PDB entry 8QOX | electron microscopy, 11.20 A resolution (very low resolution: no residue pairs are listed; an interface is given only as per-side residue counts) | chains C and W of the 7 polymer chains in the assembly

Chain C:
Protein: Conserved membrane protein
Organism: Sulfolobus acidocaldarius DSM 639
Reference sequence: Q4J6E6 (Q4J6E6_SULAC); numbering as in UniProt (aligned over 1-475)
Sequence (475 residues; row label = number of the first residue in the row):
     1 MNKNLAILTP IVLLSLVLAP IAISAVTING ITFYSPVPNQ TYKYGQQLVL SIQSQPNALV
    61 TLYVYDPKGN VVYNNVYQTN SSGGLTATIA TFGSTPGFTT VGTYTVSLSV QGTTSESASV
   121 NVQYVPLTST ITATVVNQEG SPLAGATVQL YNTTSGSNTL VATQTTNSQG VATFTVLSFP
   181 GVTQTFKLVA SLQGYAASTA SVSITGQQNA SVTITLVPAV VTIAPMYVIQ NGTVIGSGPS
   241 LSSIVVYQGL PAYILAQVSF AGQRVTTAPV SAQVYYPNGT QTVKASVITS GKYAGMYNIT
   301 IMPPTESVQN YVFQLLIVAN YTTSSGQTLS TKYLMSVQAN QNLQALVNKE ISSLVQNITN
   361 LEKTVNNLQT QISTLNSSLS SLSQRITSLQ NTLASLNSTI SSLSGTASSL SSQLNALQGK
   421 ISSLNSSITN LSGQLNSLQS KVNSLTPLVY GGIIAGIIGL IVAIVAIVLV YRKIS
Unresolved in the structure: 1-24

Chain W:
Protein: S-layer protein A
Organism: Sulfolobus acidocaldarius DSM 639
Reference sequence: Q4J6E5 (SLAA_SULAC); residues -28 to 1395 here correspond to UniProt positions 1-1424 (UniProt number = residue number + 29)
Sequence (1424 residues; each row starts with the number of its first residue; numbers below 1 keep their minus sign (Met-28 is residue -28)):
   -28 MNKLVGLLVS SLFLASILIG IAPAITTTAL TPPVSAGGIQ AYLLTGSGAP ASGLVLFVVN
    32 VSNIQVSSSN VTNVISTVVS NIQINAKTEN AQTGATTGSV TVRFPTSGYN AYYDSVDKVV
    92 FVVVSFLYPY TTTSVNIPLS YLSKYLPGLL TAQPYDETGA QVTSVSSTPF GSLIDTSTGQ
   152 QILGTNPVLT SYNSYTTQAN TNMQEGVVSG TLTSFTLGGQ SFSGSTVPVI LYAPFIFSNS
   212 PYQAGLYNPM QVNGNLGSLS SEAYYHPVIW GRALINTTLI DTYASGSVPF TFQLNYSVPG
   272 PLTINMAQLA WIASINNLPT SFTYLSYKFS NGYESFLGII SNSTQLTAGA LTINPSGNFT
   332 INGKKFYVYL LVVGSTNSTT PVEYVTKLVV EYPSSTNFLP QGVTVTTSSN KYTLPVYEIG
   392 GPAGTTITLT GNWYSTPYTV QITVGSTPTL TNYVSQILLK AVAYEGINVS TTQSPYYSTA
   452 ILSTPPSEIS ITGSSTITAQ GKLTATSASA TVNLLTNATL TYENIPLTQY SFNGIIVTPG
   512 YAAINGTTAM AYVIGALYNK TSDYVLSFAG SQEPMQVMNN NLTEVTTLAP FGLTLLAPSV
   572 PATETGTSPL QLEFFTVPST SYIALVDFGL WGNLTSVTVS AYDTVNNKLS VNLGYFYGIV
   632 IPPSISTAPY NYQNFICPNN YVTVTIYDPD AVLDPYPSGS FTTSSLPLKY GNMNITGAVI
   692 FPGSSVYNPS GVFGYSNFNK GAAVTTFTYT AQSGPFSPVA LTGNTNYLSQ YADNNPTDNY
   752 YFIQTVNGMP VLMGGLSIVA SPVSASLPSS TSSPGFMYLL PSAAQVPSPL PGMATPNYNL
   812 NIYITYKIDG ATVGNNMING LYVASQNTLI YVVPNGSFVG SNIKLTYTTT DYAVLHYFYS
   872 TGQYKVFKTV SVPNVTANLY FPSSTTPLYQ LSVPLYLSEP YYGSPLPTYI GLGTNGTSLW
   932 NSPNYVLFGV SAVQQYLGFI KSISVTLSNG TTVVIPLTTS NMQTLFPQLV GQELQACNGT
   992 FQFGISITGL EKLLNLNVQQ LNNSILSVTY HDYVTGETLT ATTKLVALST LSLVAKGAGV
  1052 VEFLLTAYPY TGNITFAPPW FIAENVVKQP FMTYSDLQFA KTNPSAILSL STVNITVVGL
  1112 GGKASVYYNS TSGQTVITNI YGQTVATLSG NVLPTLTELA AGNGTFTGSL QFTIVPNNTV
  1172 VQIPSSLTKT SFAVYTNGSL AIVLNGKAYS LGPAGLFLLP FVTYTGSAIG ANATAIITVS
  1232 DGVGTSTTQV PITAENFTPI RLAPFQVPAQ VPLPNAPKLK YEYNGSIVIT PQQQVLKIYV
  1292 TSILPYPQEF QIQAFVYEAS QFNVHTGSPT AAPVYFSYSA VRAYPALGIG TSVPNLLVYV
  1352 QLQGISNLPA GKYVIVLSAV PFAGGPVLSE YPAQLIFTNV TLTQ
Unresolved in the structure: -28 to 0
Curated features (UniProtKB/Swiss-Prot):
  - glycosylation (N-linked (GlcNAc...) asparagine): Asn31, Asn41, Asn247, Asn266, Asn313, Asn329, Asn348, Asn439, Asn488, Asn516, Asn530, Asn552, Asn604, Asn685, Asn846, Asn885, Asn926, Asn960, Asn989, Asn1013 and 8 more in UniProt
Disulfides: Cys648-Cys988

Interface between chain C and chain W:
At this resolution (11 A) residue pairs are not listed: 28 residues of chain C and 39 of chain W lie at the interface.

In short:
The interface between chain C and chain W involves 28 residues on one side and 39 on the other.
Chain C is Conserved membrane protein and chain W is S-layer protein A, both from Sulfolobus acidocaldarius
DSM 639; the structure, Two-component assembly of SlaA and SlaB S-layer proteins of Sulfolobus acidocaldarius,
was determined by electron microscopy (same publication as 8QP0, 8AN2, 8AN3 and 7ZCX).
